Entry 4V4V (electron microscopy, 15.00 A resolution (very low resolution: no residue pairs are listed; an interface is given only as per-side residue counts)); this record covers chains B0 and BH of the 52 polymer chains in the assembly.

[Chain B0]
Molecule: 23S ribosomal RNA
From: Escherichia coli
Sequence (2740 nucleotides; each row starts with the number of its first residue; note: 147 numbers in that range are skipped by the numbering (no residue carries them; nothing is unmodelled there)):
    16 CGUACACGGUGGAUGCCCUGGCAGUCA
    44 AGGCGAUGAAGGACGUGCUAAUCUGCGAUAAGCGUCGGUAAGGUGAUAUG
    94 AACCGUU
   102 UAACCGGCGAUUUCCGAAUGGGGAA
   128 CCC
   140 CG
   149 AUCAUU
   161 AUCCA
   172 AAUGAGGCGAACCGGGGGAACUGAAACAUCUAAGUACCCCGAGGAAAAGA
   222 AAUCAACCGAGAUUCCCCCAGUAGCGGCGAGCGAACGGGGAGCAGCCC
   271 GAGCCU
   278 AAUCAGUGUGUGUGUU
   295 GUGGAAGCGUCUGGAAAGGCGCGCGAUACAGGGUGACAGCCCCGUACAC
   347 AAUGCACAUGCUGU
   362 AGCUCGAUGAGUAGGGCGGG
   383 C
   385 CGUGGUA
   393 CCUGUCUGAAUAUGGGGGGACCAUCCUCCAAGGCUAAAUACUC
   437 UGACUGACCGAUAGUGAACCAGUACCGUGAGGGAAAGGCGAAAAGAACCC
   487 CGGCGAGGGGAGUGAAAAAGAACCUGAAACCGUGUACGUACAAGCAGUGG
   537 GAGGCACCUUAUGCGUGUUAUGGCGUGCCUUUUGUAUAAUGGGUCAGCGA
   587 CUUAUAUUCUGUAGCAAGGUUAACC
   617 GGGGAGCCGAAGGGAAACCGAGUCUUAAC
   647 GGGCGUUAAGUUGCAGGGUAUAGACCCGAAACCCGGUGAUCUAGCCAUGG
   697 GCAGGUUGAAGGUUGGGUAACACUAACUGGAGGACCGAACCGACUAAUGU
   747 UGAAAAAUUAGCGGAUGACUUGUGGCUGGGGGUGAAAGGCCAAUCAAACC
   797 GGGAGAUAGCUGGUUCUCCCCGAAAGCUAUUUAGGUAGCGCCUCGUGAAU
   848 CAUCUCCGGGGGUAGAGCACUGUUUCGGCAAGGGGGUC
   891 GACUU
   897 CCAACCCGAUGCAAACUGCGAAUACCGGAG
   928 AUGUUAUCACGGGAGACACACGGCGGGUG
   958 UAACGUCCGUCGUGAAGAGGGAAACAACCCAGACCGC
   996 AGCUAAGGUCCCAAAGUCAUGGUUAAGUGGGAAACGAUGUGGGAAGGCCC
  1046 AGACAGCCAGGAUGUUGGCUUAGAAGCAGCCAUCAUUUAAAGAAAGCGUA
  1096 AUAGCUCACUGGUCGAGUCGGCCUGCGCGGAAGAUGUA
  1135 CGGGGCUAAACCAUGCACCGAAGCUGCGGCAGCGACG
  1173 UUAUGCGUUGUUGGGUAGGGGAGCGUUCUGUA
  1206 GCCUGCGAAGGUGUGCUGUGAGGCAUGCUGGAGGUAUCAGAAGUGCGAAU
  1256 GCUGACAUAAGUAACGAUAAAGCGGGUGAAAAGCCCGCUCGCCGGAAGAC
  1306 CAAGGGUUCCUGUCCAACGUUAAUCGGGGCAGGGUGAGUCGA
  1349 CCCUAAGGCGAGGCCGAAAGGCGUAGUCGAUGGGAAACAGGUUAAUAUUC
  1399 CUGUACUUGGUGUGUGGGUGAUGGAGGGACGGAGAAGGCUAUGUUAUGCC
  1449 AAGCUAUGGCUGCUGGUUGGUACGCUCAAGGGCGAUCGGGUCAGAAAAUC
  1499 UACCGGUCACAUGCCUCAGACGUAUCGGGAGCUUCCUCGGAAGCGAAGUA
  1549 ACAAA
  1555 GCCCU
  1561 CUUCCAGGAAAAGCUUCUAAACGUUGAAACAUGUCAAAUCGUACCCCAAA
  1611 CCGACACAGGUGGUCAGGUAGAGAAUACCA
  1642 GGCGCUUGAGAGAACUCGGGUGAAGGAACUAGGCAAAAUGGUGCCGUAAC
  1692 UUCGGGAGAAGGCACGCUGAU
  1716 UAG
  1728 CUCGC
  1741 CUG
  1746 AUCAGUCGAAGAUACCAGCUGGCUGCAACUGUUUAUUAAAAACACAGCAC
  1796 UGUGCAAACACGAAAGUGGACGUAUACGGUGUGACGCCUGCCCGGUGCCG
  1846 GAAGGUUAA
  1859 UGGGGUU
  1869 GCAA
  1877 AGCUCU
  1887 CGAAGCCCCGGUAAACGGCGGCCGUAACUAUAACGGUCCUAAGGUAGCGA
  1937 AAUUCCUUGUCGGGUAAGUUCCGACCUGCACGAAUGGCGUAAUGAUGGCC
  1987 AGGCUGUCUCCACCCGAGACUCAGUGAAAUUGAACUCGCUGUGAAGAUGC
  2037 AGUGUACCCGCGGCAAGACGGAAAGACCCCGUGAACCUUUACUAUAGCUU
  2087 GACACUGAACAUUGAGCCUUGAUGUGUAGGAUAGGUGGGAGGCUUUGAAG
  2137 UGUGGACGCCAGUCUGCAUGGAGCCGGCCUUGAAAUACCACCCUUUAAUG
  2187 UUUGAUGUUCUAAC
  2207 CCG
  2211 AAUCCGG
  2223 GGACAGUGUCUGGUGGGUAGUUUGACUGGGGCGGUCUCCUCCUAAAGAGU
  2273 AACGGAGGAGCACGAAGGUUGGCUAAUCCUGG
  2310 CAUCAGGAGGUUAGUGCAAUGGCAUAAGCCAGCUUGACUGCGAGCGUGAC
  2360 GGCGCGAGCAGGUGCGAAAGCAGGUCAUAGUGAUCCGGUGGU
  2403 CUGAAUGGAAGGGCCAUCG
  2423 UCAACGGA
  2433 AAAGGUACUCCGGGGAUAACAGGCUGAUACCGCCCAAGAGUUCAUAUCGA
  2483 CGGCGGUGUUUGGCACCUCGAUGUCGGCUCAUCACAUCCUGGGGCUGAAG
  2533 UAGGUCCCAAGGGUAUGGCUGUUCGCCAUUUAAAGUGGUACGCGAGCUGG
  2583 GUUUAGAACGUCGUGAGACAGUUCGGUCCCUAUCUGCCGUGGGCG
  2631 GAGAACUGAGGGGGGCUGCUCCUAGUACGAGAGGACCGGAGUGGACGCAU
  2681 CACUGGUGUUCGGGUUGUCA
  2702 GCCA
  2707 UGGCACUGCCCGGUAGCUAAAUGCGG
  2734 AGAGAUAAGUGCUGAAAGCAUCUAAGCACGAAACUUGCCCCGAGAUGAGU
  2784 UCUCCC
  2808 GAAGGAACGUUGAAGACGACGACGUUGAUAGGCCGGGUGUGUAAGCGCAG
  2858 CAAUGCGUUGAGCUAACCGGUACUAAUGAACCGAGGUCUUGACCA

[Chain BH]
Name: 50S ribosomal protein L13
From: Escherichia coli
Reference sequence: P0AA10 (RL13_ECOLI); numbering as in UniProt (aligned over 1-142)
Amino-acid sequence (142 residues; each row starts with the number of its first residue):
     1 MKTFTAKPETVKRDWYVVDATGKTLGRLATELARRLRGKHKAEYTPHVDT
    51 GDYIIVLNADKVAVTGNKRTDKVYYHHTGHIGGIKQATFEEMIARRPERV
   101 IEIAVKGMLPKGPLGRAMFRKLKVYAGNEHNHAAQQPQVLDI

[Chain B0 / chain BH interface]
At this resolution (15 A) residue pairs are not listed: 26 residues of chain B0 and 41 of chain BH lie at the interface.

[In short]
The interface between chain B0 and chain BH involves 26 residues on one side and 41 on the other.
Here chain B0 is 23S ribosomal RNA and chain BH is 50S ribosomal protein L13, both from Escherichia coli.
Entry 4V4V (Structure of a pre-translocational E. coli ribosome obtained by fitting atomic models for RNA and
protein ...) was determined by electron microscopy, deposited together with 4V4W.
